9AVJ - chains F and G of the 7 polymer chains in the assembly; structure by electron microscopy, 3.72 A resolution.

[Chain F]
Protein: ATP synthase subunit beta
From: Bacillus sp. PS3
Notes: EC 7.1.2.2
UniProt: A0A0M4U1P9 (A0A0M4U1P9_BACP3); residue numbers follow UniProt; this construct covers 1-471
Chain sequence (471 residues; numbered 1 to 471; the number before each row is that of its first residue):
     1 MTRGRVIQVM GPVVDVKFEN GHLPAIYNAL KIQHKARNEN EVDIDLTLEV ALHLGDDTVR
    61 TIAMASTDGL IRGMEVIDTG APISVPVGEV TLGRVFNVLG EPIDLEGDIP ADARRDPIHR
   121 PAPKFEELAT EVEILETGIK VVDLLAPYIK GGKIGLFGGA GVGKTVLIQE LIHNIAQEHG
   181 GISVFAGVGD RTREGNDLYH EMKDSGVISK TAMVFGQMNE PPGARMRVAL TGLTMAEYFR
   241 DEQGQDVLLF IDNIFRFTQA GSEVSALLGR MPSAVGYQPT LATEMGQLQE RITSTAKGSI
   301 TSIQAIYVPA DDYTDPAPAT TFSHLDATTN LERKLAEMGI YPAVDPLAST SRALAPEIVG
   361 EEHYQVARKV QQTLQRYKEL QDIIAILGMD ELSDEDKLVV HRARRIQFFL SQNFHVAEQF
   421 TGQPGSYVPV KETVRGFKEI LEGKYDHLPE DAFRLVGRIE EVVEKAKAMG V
Unresolved in the structure: 1, 471
Differences from the reference sequence: conflict Asp190 (Glu in A0A0M4U1P9)
Ion coordination: Mg2+: Thr165 (together with AMP-PNP)
Residues lining bound ligands:
  - AMP-PNP (ANP; phosphoaminophosphonic acid-adenylate ester), molecule 1: Ala160, Gly161, Val162, Gly163, Lys164, Thr165, Val166, Arg191, Asn253, Tyr341, Ala417
  - AMP-PNP (ANP), molecule 2: Leu354, Tyr364, Arg368

[Chain G]
Protein: ATP synthase gamma chain
From: Bacillus sp. PS3
UniProt: A0A0M4TPJ7 (A0A0M4TPJ7_BACP3); residues 2-283 here correspond to UniProt positions 3-284 (UniProt number = residue number + 1)
Chain sequence (282 residues; row label = number of the first residue in the row):
     2 SLRDIKTRIN ATKKTSQITK AMEMVSTSKL NRAEQNAKSF VPYMEKIQEV VANVALGAGG
    62 ASHPMLVSRP VKKTGYLVIT SDRGLAGAYN SNVLRLVYQT IQKRHACPDE YAIIVIGRVG
   122 LSFFRKRNMP VILDITRLPD QPSFADIKEI ARKTVGLFAD GTFDELYMYY NHYVSAIQQE
   182 VTERKLLPLC DLAENKQRTV YEFEPSQEEI LDVLLPQYAE SLIYGALLDA KASEHAARMT
   242 AMKNATDNAN ELIRTLTLSY NRARQAAITQ EITEIVAGAN AL
Unresolved in the structure: 52-75, 106-114, 131-133, 146-167, 186-215
Differences from the reference sequence: conflict Cys108 (Ser109 in A0A0M4TPJ7), Cys191 (Thr192 in A0A0M4TPJ7)

[Chain F / chain G interface]
Residue-residue contacts (5):
  Ile386(F) - Leu253(G)  hydrophobic
  Leu387(F) - Leu86(G)  hydrophobic
  Asp390(F) - Gly88(G)
  Asp390(F) - Ala89(G)  hydrogen bond (side chain-backbone)
  Asp394(F) - Arg128(G)  salt bridge
Other interface residues (no listed pair), chain G (7 interface residues in all): Lys127, Ala246

[Overview]
The interface between chain F and chain G involves 4 residues on one side and 7 on the other; the contacts
include 1 hydrogen bond and 1 salt bridge. Among the polar pairs are Asp394(F)-Arg128(G) and
Asp390(F)-Ala89(G). Ligands of chain F: AMP-PNP.
Chain F is ATP synthase subunit beta and chain G is ATP synthase gamma chain, both from Bacillus sp. PS3; the
structure, PS3 F1 ATPase Wild type, was determined by electron microscopy, deposited together with 8U1H.
